Entry 5AZU (X-ray diffraction, 1.90 A resolution); this record covers chains A and B of the 4 polymer chains in the assembly.

# Chain A (and B)
Name: Azurin
Source organism: Pseudomonas aeruginosa
Notes: chain B of this document is another copy of the same molecule, construct and numbering; everything in this record applies to it too
Reference sequence: P00282 (AZUR_PSEAE); residues 1-128 here correspond to UniProt positions 21-148 (UniProt number = residue number + 20)
Amino-acid sequence (128 residues; numbered 1 to 128; the number before each row is that of its first residue):
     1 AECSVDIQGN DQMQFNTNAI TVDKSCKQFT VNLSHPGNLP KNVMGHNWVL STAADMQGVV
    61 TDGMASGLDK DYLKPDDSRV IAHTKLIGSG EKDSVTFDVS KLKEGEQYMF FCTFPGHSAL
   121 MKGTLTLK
Swiss-Prot annotation at these positions:
  - binding site (Cu cation): His-46, Cys-112, His-117, Met-121
Disulfides: Cys-3/Cys-26
Metal / ion sites: Cu ion: His-46, Cys-112, His-117

# How chain A and chain B interact
Residue-residue contacts (10):
  Ala-53(A) with Gln-57(B)
  Ala-54(A) with Ala-54(B)
  Gln-57(A) with Met-56(B); Met-109(B); Lys-122(B), hydrogen bond
  Thr-61(A) with Gln-107(B)
  Asp-62(A) with Gln-107(B), hydrogen bond
  Ala-119(A) with Ala-119(B); Leu-120(B), hydrophobic
  Lys-122(A) with Ala-119(B)
Also at the interface, not in a pair above, chain A (9 interface residues in all): Gly-58, Gln-107
Also at the interface, not in a pair above, chain B (10 interface residues in all): Ala-53, Thr-61

# In short
9 residues of chain A face 10 of chain B across their interface, with 2 hydrogen bonds. Polar pairs include
Gln-57(A)/Lys-122(B) and Asp-62(A)/Gln-107(B). His-46(A), Cys-112(A) and His-117(A) form the Cu ion site.
Curated annotation (UniProt) lists 4 Cu cation-binding residues on chain A.
Chain A and chain B are both Azurin (Pseudomonas aeruginosa); the structure, Crystal structure analysis of
oxidized pseudomonas aeruginosa azurin at ph 5.5 and ph 9.0. A ph-induced ..., was determined by X-ray
diffraction together with 4AZU from the same study.
